8V1Y - chains A and B of the 4 polymer chains in the assembly; structure by electron microscopy, 2.70 A resolution.

[Chain A (and B)]
Protein: Glutamine synthetase
Source organism: Escherichia coli
Notes: EC 6.3.1.2; chain B of this document is another copy of the same molecule, construct and numbering; everything in this record applies to it too
Reference sequence: P0A9C5 (GLN1B_ECOLI); residue numbers follow UniProt; this construct covers 1-469
Sequence (474 residues; each row starts with the number of its first residue; numbers below 1 keep their minus sign (Ser-4 is residue -4)):
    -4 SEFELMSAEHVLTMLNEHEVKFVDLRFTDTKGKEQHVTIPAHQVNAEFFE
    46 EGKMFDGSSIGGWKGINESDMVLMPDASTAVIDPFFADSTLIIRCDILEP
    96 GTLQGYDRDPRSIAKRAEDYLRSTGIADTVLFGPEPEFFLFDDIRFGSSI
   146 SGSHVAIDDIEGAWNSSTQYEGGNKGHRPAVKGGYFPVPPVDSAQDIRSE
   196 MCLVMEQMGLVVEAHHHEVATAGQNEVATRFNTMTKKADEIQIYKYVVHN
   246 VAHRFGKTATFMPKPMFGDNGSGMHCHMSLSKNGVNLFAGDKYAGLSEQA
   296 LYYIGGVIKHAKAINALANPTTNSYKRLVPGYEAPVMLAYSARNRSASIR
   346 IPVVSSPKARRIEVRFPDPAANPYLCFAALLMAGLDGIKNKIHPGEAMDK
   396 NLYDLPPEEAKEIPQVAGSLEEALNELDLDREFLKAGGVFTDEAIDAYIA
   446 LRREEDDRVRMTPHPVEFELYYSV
Unresolved in the structure: -4 to 0, 60-61, 166-170, 401-405 (chain B: -4 to 0, 166-170, 399-405)
Sequence notes: expression tag (-4 to 0)
Covalent attachments: adenosine monophosphate (AMP) linked to Tyr398
Reported in the primary citation:
  - post-translational modification sites: Tyr398

[Chain A / chain B interface]
Contacting residue pairs (7; chain A residue first):
  Gly171(A) - Tyr467(B)
  His172(A) - Tyr467(B)
  His172(A) - Ser468(B)  hydrogen bond
  Val186(A) - Ser468(B)
  Tyr467(A) - Gly171(B)
  Tyr467(A) - His172(B)
  Ser468(A) - His172(B)
Also at the interface, not in a pair above, chain B (5 interface residues in all): Val186

[Overview]
Chain A and chain B each contribute 5 residues to their interface, with 1 hydrogen bond. Its one
hydrogen-bonded contact is His172(A)-Ser468(B). Adenosine monophosphate is covalently linked to Tyr398(A). The
paper reports a modification site at Tyr398(A).
Chain A and chain B are both Glutamine synthetase (Escherichia coli); the structure, Composite map of
AMPylated GlnA bound to hinT, was determined by electron microscopy, deposited together with 8V22.
